Entry 8DFS (electron microscopy, 3.00 A resolution); this record covers chains B and L of the 13 polymer chains in the assembly.

Chain B:
Protein: CRISPR-associated protein, TM1801 family
Source organism: Desulfovibrio vulgaris
UniProtKB: Q72WF7 (Q72WF7_DESVH); numbering as in UniProt (aligned over 1-290)
Sequence (290 residues; each row starts with the number of its first residue):
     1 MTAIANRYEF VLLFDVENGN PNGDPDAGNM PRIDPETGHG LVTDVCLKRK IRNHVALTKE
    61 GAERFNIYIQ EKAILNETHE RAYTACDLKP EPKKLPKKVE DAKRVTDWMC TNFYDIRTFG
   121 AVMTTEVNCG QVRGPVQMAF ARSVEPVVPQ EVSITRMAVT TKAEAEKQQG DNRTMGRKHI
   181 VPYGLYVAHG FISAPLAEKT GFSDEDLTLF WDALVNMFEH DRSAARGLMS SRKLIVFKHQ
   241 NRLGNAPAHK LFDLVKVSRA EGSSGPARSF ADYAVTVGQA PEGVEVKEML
Disordered / not traced: 85-100, 167-170

Chain L:
Molecule: 48-nt RNA strand
Source organism: Desulfovibrio vulgaris
Sequence (48 nucleotides; each row starts with the number of its first residue):
     2 GGAUUGAAAC GCCAUGCUCA GGCUGGCGAG UGCGCGCCAC UCAUCAAG

How chain B and chain L interact:
Pairs across the interface (59; chain B residue first):
  Pro21(B) - C13(L)  phosphate contact
  Asn22(B) - C11(L)  sugar contact
  Asn22(B) - G12(L)  hydrogen bond to the phosphate
  Asn22(B) - C13(L)  hydrogen bond to the phosphate
  Gly23(B) - G12(L)  hydrogen bond to the phosphate
  Gly23(B) - C13(L)  hydrogen bond to the phosphate
  Pro25(B) - G12(L)  base contact
  Asn29(B) - G12(L)  sugar contact
  Arg32(B) - G12(L)  salt bridge to the phosphate
  Thr43(B) - G12(L)  phosphate contact
  Val45(B) - A10(L)  sugar contact
  Val45(B) - C11(L)  phosphate contact
  Cys46(B) - C11(L)  hydrogen bond to the sugar
  Lys48(B) - A10(L)  salt bridge to the phosphate
  Arg49(B) - C11(L)  salt bridge to the phosphate
  Arg52(B) - A9(L)  hydrogen bond to the phosphate
  Arg52(B) - A10(L)  salt bridge to the phosphate
  Ile69(B) - A9(L)  sugar contact
  Glu71(B) - C11(L)  base contact
  Phe119(B) - A9(L)  phosphate contact
  Gly120(B) - A9(L)  sugar contact
  Ala121(B) - A8(L)  sugar contact
  Ala121(B) - A9(L)  sugar contact
  Val122(B) - A8(L)  base contact
  Val122(B) - A9(L)  base contact
  Glu126(B) - G7(L)  hydrogen bond to the base
  Glu126(B) - A8(L)  base contact
  Cys129(B) - G3(L)  sugar contact
  Cys129(B) - A4(L)  base contact
  Cys129(B) - G7(L)  hydrogen bond to the base
  Gly130(B) - G3(L)  hydrogen bond to the sugar
  Gly130(B) - A4(L)  phosphate contact
  Gln131(B) - A4(L)  phosphate contact
  Gln131(B) - U5(L)  hydrogen bond to the phosphate
  Gln131(B) - G7(L)  hydrogen bond to the base
  Gln131(B) - A8(L)  sugar contact
  Val132(B) - A8(L)  hydrogen bond to the sugar
  Arg133(B) - U5(L)  salt bridge to the phosphate
  Arg133(B) - G7(L)  hydrogen bond to the sugar
  Arg133(B) - A8(L)  sugar contact
  Arg133(B) - A9(L)  phosphate contact
  Ile154(B) - U16(L)  base contact
  Ile154(B) - C18(L)  phosphate contact
  Thr155(B) - U16(L)  hydrogen bond to the sugar
  Thr155(B) - G17(L)  base contact
  Thr155(B) - C18(L)  hydrogen bond to the phosphate
  Arg156(B) - U16(L)  sugar contact
  Arg156(B) - G17(L)  phosphate contact
  Met157(B) - G17(L)  base contact
  Arg173(B) - G17(L)  hydrogen bond to the base
  Arg173(B) - C18(L)  hydrogen bond to the base
  Arg173(B) - U19(L)  hydrogen bond to the base
  Lys199(B) - A4(L)  salt bridge to the phosphate
  Ser223(B) - C14(L)  hydrogen bond to the phosphate
  Ser223(B) - A15(L)  phosphate contact
  Ala224(B) - A15(L)  hydrogen bond to the phosphate
  Ala225(B) - C14(L)  phosphate contact
  Arg226(B) - C13(L)  salt bridge to the phosphate
  Arg226(B) - C14(L)  salt bridge to the phosphate
Interface residues without a listed pair, chain B (38 interface residues in all): Asn20, Ser153, Thr174, Arg177
Interface residues without a listed pair, chain L (17 interface residues in all): G2

In short:
38 residues of chain B and 17 residues of chain L are in contact, with 20 hydrogen bonds and 8 salt bridges.
Polar contacts include Glu126(B)-G7(L), Cys129(B)-G7(L) and Gln131(B)-G7(L).
Here chain B is CRISPR-associated protein, TM1801 family and chain L is a 48-nt RNA strand, both from
Desulfovibrio vulgaris. Entry 8DFS (type I-C Cascade bound to AcrIF2) was determined by electron microscopy
(same publication as 8DEJ, 8DFA, 8DEX and 8DFO).
